Entry 7WHU (X-ray diffraction, 2.89 A resolution); this record covers chains D and H.

[Chain D]
Molecule: Neutrophil elastase
Source organism: Homo sapiens
Notes: EC 3.4.21.37
UniProtKB: P08246 (ELNE_HUMAN); the construct lacks a stretch of the UniProt sequence and is renumbered around it, so the offset changes along the chain: -13 to 61 = UniProt 1-75; 62-64 = UniProt 78-80; 65-95 = UniProt 82-112; 96-172 = UniProt 115-191; 3 more segments
Amino-acid sequence (267 residues; numbered -13 to 245 plus 9 insertion-coded residues; 1 number in that range is skipped by the numbering (no residue carries it; nothing is unmodelled there); the number before each row is that of its first residue; a row labelled like 61A-61B holds insertion residues (61A, then the next letters in order); numbers below 1 keep their minus sign (Met-13 is residue -13)):
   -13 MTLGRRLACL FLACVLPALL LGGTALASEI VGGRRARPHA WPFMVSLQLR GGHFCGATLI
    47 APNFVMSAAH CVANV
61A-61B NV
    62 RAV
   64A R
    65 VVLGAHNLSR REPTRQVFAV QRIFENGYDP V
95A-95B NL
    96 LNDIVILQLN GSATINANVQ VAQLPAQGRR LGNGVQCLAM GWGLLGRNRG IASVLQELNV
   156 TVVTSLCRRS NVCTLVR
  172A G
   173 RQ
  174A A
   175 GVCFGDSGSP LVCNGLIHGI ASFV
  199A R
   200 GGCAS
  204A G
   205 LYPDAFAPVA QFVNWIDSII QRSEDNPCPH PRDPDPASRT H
Disordered / not traced: -13 to 15, 226-245
Disulfide bonds: Cys41-Cys57, Cys132-Cys187, Cys162-Cys168, Cys177-Cys202
Covalently attached groups: glycan linked to Asn105, Asn154
UniProt features mapped onto this chain:
  - active site (Charge relay system): His56, Asp98, Ser181
  - glycosylation (N-linked (GlcNAc...) asparagine): Asn71, Asn105, Asn154

[Chain H]
Molecule: Ecotin Peptide
Source organism: Homo sapiens
Amino-acid sequence (8 residues; row label = number of the first residue in the row):
    91 VSSPVSTM

[Chain D / chain H interface]
Contacting residue pairs - 18 pairs, chain D then chain H:
  His56(D) - Met98(H)
  Val176(D) - Met98(H)  hydrophobic
  Cys177(D) - Met98(H)
  Phe178(D) - Met98(H)  hydrophobic
  Gly179(D) - Met98(H)
  Ser181(D) - Met98(H)  hydrogen bond (side chain-backbone)
  Ala195(D) - Met98(H)
  Ser196(D) - Thr97(H)
  Ser196(D) - Met98(H)
  Phe197(D) - Val95(H)  hydrophobic
  Phe197(D) - Ser96(H)
  Phe197(D) - Thr97(H)
  Phe197(D) - Met98(H)
  Val198(D) - Val95(H)
  Val198(D) - Ser96(H)  hydrogen bond (backbone-backbone)
  Val198(D) - Met98(H)  hydrophobic
  Arg199A(D) - Ser92(H)
  Gly200(D) - Ser92(H)
Other interface residues (no listed pair), chain D (14 interface residues in all): Leu95B, Tyr206
Other interface residues (no listed pair), chain H (6 interface residues in all): Ser93

[In short]
14 residues of chain D and 6 residues of chain H are in contact, with 2 hydrogen bonds. Polar contacts include
Ser181(D)-Met98(H) and Val198(D)-Ser96(H). Curated annotation (UniProt) lists 3 active-site residues on chain
D.
Chain D is Neutrophil elastase and chain H is Ecotin Peptide, both from Homo sapiens; the structure, Human
Neutrophil Elastase in-complex with Ecotin Peptide, was determined by X-ray diffraction.
